Entry 6HP7 (X-ray diffraction, 2.20 A resolution); this record covers chains A and B of the 4 polymer chains in the assembly.

== Chain A (and B) ==
Protein: SPBc2 prophage-derived uncharacterized protein YopK
From: Bacillus subtilis (strain 168)
Notes: chain B of this document is another copy of the same molecule, construct and numbering; everything in this record applies to it too
Reference sequence: O31927 (YOPK_BACSU); residue numbers follow UniProt; this construct covers 1-386
Sequence (386 residues; numbered 1 to 386; the number before each row is that of its first residue):
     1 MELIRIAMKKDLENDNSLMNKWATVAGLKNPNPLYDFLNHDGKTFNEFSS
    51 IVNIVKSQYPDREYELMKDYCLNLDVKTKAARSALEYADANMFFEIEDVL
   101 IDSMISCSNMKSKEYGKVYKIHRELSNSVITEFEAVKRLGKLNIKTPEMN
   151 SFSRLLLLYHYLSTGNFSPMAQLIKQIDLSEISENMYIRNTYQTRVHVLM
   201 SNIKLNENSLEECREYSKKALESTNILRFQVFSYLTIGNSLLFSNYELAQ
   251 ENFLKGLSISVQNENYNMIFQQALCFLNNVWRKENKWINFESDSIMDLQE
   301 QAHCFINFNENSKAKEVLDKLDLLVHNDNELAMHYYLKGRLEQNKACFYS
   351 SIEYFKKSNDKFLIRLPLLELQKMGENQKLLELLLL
From the paper describing this entry:
  - binding site for the 43-nt DNA strand: Asn30
  - binding site for the 43-nt DNA strand: Leu12, Asn16, Leu28, Lys29, Asn30, Asn32, Pro33, Tyr35, Asn39, His40, Lys43, Thr44, Asn46, Lys79, Arg82, Asn109, Asn143, Lys145
  - mutagenesis - D360A: abolished binding to DNA

== How chain A and chain B interact ==
Contacting residue pairs - 41 pairs, chain A then chain B:
  Thr131(A) - Gln172(B)
  Thr131(A) - Gln176(B)
  Glu132(A) - Glu132(B)
  Phe133(A) - Val136(B)  hydrophobic
  Phe133(A) - Ser153(B)
  Phe133(A) - Arg154(B)
  Val136(A) - Val136(B)  hydrophobic
  Val136(A) - Lys137(B)
  Lys137(A) - Val136(B)
  Lys137(A) - Gly140(B)
  Gly140(A) - Lys137(B)
  Gly140(A) - Lys141(B)
  Lys141(A) - Gly140(B)
  Asn143(A) - Lys141(B)  hydrogen bond
  Ser153(A) - Phe133(B)
  Arg154(A) - Phe133(B)
  Leu157(A) - Phe133(B)  hydrophobic
  Tyr161(A) - Glu132(B)
  Asn166(A) - Asn166(B)
  Asn166(A) - Ser168(B)
  Asn166(A) - Pro169(B)
  Ser168(A) - Asn166(B)  hydrogen bond
  Pro169(A) - Asn166(B)
  Gln176(A) - Thr131(B)
  Tyr349(A) - Asn377(B)  hydrogen bond
  Tyr349(A) - Lys379(B)
  Tyr349(A) - Leu380(B)  hydrophobic
  Tyr349(A) - Leu383(B)
  Asn359(A) - Ser168(B)
  Glu376(A) - Asn377(B)  hydrogen bond
  Glu376(A) - Leu380(B)
  Asn377(A) - Tyr349(B)  hydrogen bond
  Asn377(A) - Glu376(B)  hydrogen bond
  Lys379(A) - Tyr349(B)
  Leu380(A) - Tyr349(B)  hydrophobic
  Leu380(A) - Glu376(B)
  Leu383(A) - Tyr349(B)
  Leu383(A) - Leu384(B)
  Leu384(A) - Leu380(B)  hydrophobic
  Leu384(A) - Leu383(B)
  Leu384(A) - Leu384(B)
Also at the interface, not in a pair above, chain A (33 interface residues in all): Leu139, Asn150, Gln172, Ile352, Glu353, Lys356, Leu371, Leu381, Leu386
Also at the interface, not in a pair above, chain B (31 interface residues in all): Leu139, Leu157, Tyr161, Leu173, Ile352, Glu353, Lys356, Leu371, Leu381, Leu386

== Overview ==
The interface between chain A and chain B involves 33 residues on one side and 31 on the other, with 6
hydrogen bonds. Polar pairs include Asn143(A)-Lys141(B), Ser168(A)-Asn166(B) and Tyr349(A)-Asn377(B). The
paper reports a binding site for the 43-nt DNA strand at Asn30(A), Leu12(A) and Asn16(A) among others; D360A
of chain A abolishes binding to DNA.
Both chains are SPBc2 prophage-derived uncharacterized protein YopK (Bacillus subtilis (strain 168)). Entry
6HP7 (ARBITRIUM PEPTIDE RECEPTOR FROM SPBETA PHAGE in complex with 43 mer DNA) was determined by X-ray
diffraction together with 6HP5 from the same study.
